7A9G - chains AAA and BBB; structure by X-ray diffraction, 1.90 A resolution.

Chain AAA:
Molecule: 1-deoxy-D-xylulose-5-phosphate synthase
From: Mycobacterium tuberculosis H37Rv
Notes: EC 2.2.1.7
Reference sequence: P9WNS3 (DXS_MYCTU); the construct has insertions or renumbered stretches relative to UniProt, so the offset changes along the chain: 29-202 = UniProt 1-174; 225-628 = UniProt 235-638
Chain sequence (666 residues; each row starts with the number of its first residue; note: 20 numbers in that range are skipped by the numbering (no residue carries them; nothing is unmodelled there); a row labelled like 202A-202Z holds insertion residues (202A, then the next letters in order)):
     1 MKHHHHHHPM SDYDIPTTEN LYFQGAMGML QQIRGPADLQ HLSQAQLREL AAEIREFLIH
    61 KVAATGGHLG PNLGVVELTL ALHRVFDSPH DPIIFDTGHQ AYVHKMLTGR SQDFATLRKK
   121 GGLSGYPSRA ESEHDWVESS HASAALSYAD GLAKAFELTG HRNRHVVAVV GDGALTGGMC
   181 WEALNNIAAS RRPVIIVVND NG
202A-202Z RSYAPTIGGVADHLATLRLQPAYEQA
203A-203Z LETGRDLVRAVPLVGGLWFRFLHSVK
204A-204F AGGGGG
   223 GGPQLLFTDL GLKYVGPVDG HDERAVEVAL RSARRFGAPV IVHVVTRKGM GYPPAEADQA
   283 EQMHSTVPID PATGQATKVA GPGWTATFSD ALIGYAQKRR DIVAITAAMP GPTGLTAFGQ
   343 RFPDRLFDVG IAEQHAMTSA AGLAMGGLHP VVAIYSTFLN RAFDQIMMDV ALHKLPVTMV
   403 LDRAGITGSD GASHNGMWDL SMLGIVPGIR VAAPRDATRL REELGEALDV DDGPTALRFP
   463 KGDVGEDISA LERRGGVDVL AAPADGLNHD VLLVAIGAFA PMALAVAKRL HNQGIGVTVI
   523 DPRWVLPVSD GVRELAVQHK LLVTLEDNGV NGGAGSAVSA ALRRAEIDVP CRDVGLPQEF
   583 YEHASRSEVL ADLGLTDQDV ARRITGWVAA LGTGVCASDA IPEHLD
Not modelled in the structure: 1-26, 202A-202Z, 203A-203Z, 204A-204F, 286-303, 614-628
Sequence notes: initiating methionine (1); expression tag (2-28); linker (204C-204F, 223-224)
Curated features (UniProtKB/Swiss-Prot):
  - binding site (thiamine diphosphate): His99, Ser140 to Ala142, Gly173, Ala174, Asn201, Tyr274, Glu355
  - binding site (Mg(2+)): Asp172, Asn201
Metal / ion sites: Mg2+: Asp172, Asn201 (together with 2-acetyl-thiamine diphosphate)
Residues lining bound ligands: 2-acetyl-thiamine diphosphate (HTL): His68, Pro71, Thr97, His99, Tyr126, Ser140, His141, Ala142, Gly171, Asp172, Gly173, Ala174, Asn199, Asn201, Lys270, Glu283, Ala329, Ala330, Met331, Ile353, Glu355, Phe380, Arg383
Reported in the primary citation:
  - conformationally variable residues (order/disorder transition): Ala279 to Met285
  - binding site for 2-acetyl-thiamine diphosphate: Tyr126, Ser140, Glu283, His416
  - binding site for phosphate ion: Tyr377, Arg405, His416, Lys463
  - binding site for 2-acetyl-thiamine diphosphate: His68, Tyr126 (from molecular simulation)
  - catalytic residues: His68, His99, Glu355, Tyr377, Arg405, Asp412, Lys463 (citing earlier work)

Chain BBB:
Molecule: 1-deoxy-D-xylulose-5-phosphate synthase
From: Mycobacterium tuberculosis H37Rv
Notes: EC 2.2.1.7
Reference sequence: P9WNS3 (DXS_MYCTU); the construct has insertions or renumbered stretches relative to UniProt, so the offset changes along the chain: 29-203 = UniProt 1-175; 225-628 = UniProt 235-638
Chain sequence (666 residues; each row starts with the number of its first residue; note: 19 numbers in that range are skipped by the numbering (no residue carries them; nothing is unmodelled there); a row labelled like 203A-203Z holds insertion residues (203A, then the next letters in order)):
     1 MKHHHHHHPM SDYDIPTTEN LYFQGAMGML QQIRGPADLQ HLSQAQLREL AAEIREFLIH
    61 KVAATGGHLG PNLGVVELTL ALHRVFDSPH DPIIFDTGHQ AYVHKMLTGR SQDFATLRKK
   121 GGLSGYPSRA ESEHDWVESS HASAALSYAD GLAKAFELTG HRNRHVVAVV GDGALTGGMC
   181 WEALNNIAAS RRPVIIVVND NGR
203A-203Z SYAPTIGGVADHLATLRLQPAYEQAL
204A-204Z ETGRDLVRAVPLVGGLWFRFLHSVKA
205A-205E GGGGG
   223 GGPQLLFTDL GLKYVGPVDG HDERAVEVAL RSARRFGAPV IVHVVTRKGM GYPPAEADQA
   283 EQMHSTVPID PATGQATKVA GPGWTATFSD ALIGYAQKRR DIVAITAAMP GPTGLTAFGQ
   343 RFPDRLFDVG IAEQHAMTSA AGLAMGGLHP VVAIYSTFLN RAFDQIMMDV ALHKLPVTMV
   403 LDRAGITGSD GASHNGMWDL SMLGIVPGIR VAAPRDATRL REELGEALDV DDGPTALRFP
   463 KGDVGEDISA LERRGGVDVL AAPADGLNHD VLLVAIGAFA PMALAVAKRL HNQGIGVTVI
   523 DPRWVLPVSD GVRELAVQHK LLVTLEDNGV NGGAGSAVSA ALRRAEIDVP CRDVGLPQEF
   583 YEHASRSEVL ADLGLTDQDV ARRITGWVAA LGTGVCASDA IPEHLD
Not modelled in the structure: 1-27, 63-66, 203A-203Z, 204A-204Z, 205A-205E, 279-303, 613-628
Sequence notes: initiating methionine (1); expression tag (2-28); linker (205B-205E, 223-224)
Curated features (UniProtKB/Swiss-Prot):
  - binding site (thiamine diphosphate): His99, Ser140 to Ala142, Gly173, Ala174, Asn201, Tyr274, Glu355
  - binding site (Mg(2+)): Asp172, Asn201
Metal / ion sites: Mg2+: Asp172, Asn201 (together with 2-acetyl-thiamine diphosphate)
Residues lining bound ligands: 2-acetyl-thiamine diphosphate (HTL): His68, Pro71, Thr97, His99, Tyr126, Ser140, His141, Ala142, Gly171, Asp172, Gly173, Ala174, Asn199, Asn201, Lys270, Ala329, Ala330, Met331, Ile353, Glu355, Phe380, Arg383
Reported in the primary citation:
  - binding site for 2-acetyl-thiamine diphosphate: Tyr126, Ser140, Glu283, His416
  - binding site for phosphate ion: Tyr377, Arg405, His416, Lys463
  - binding site for 2-acetyl-thiamine diphosphate: His68, Tyr126 (from molecular simulation)
  - catalytic residues: His68, His99, Glu355, Tyr377, Arg405, Asp412, Lys463 (citing earlier work)

Interface between chain AAA and chain BBB:
Contacting residue pairs (216; chain AAA residue first):
  Arg129(AAA) with Met367(BBB); His395(BBB)
  Trp136(AAA) with Met367(BBB)
  Val137(AAA) with His395(BBB)
  Glu138(AAA) with His395(BBB), hydrogen bond (backbone-side chain)
  Ser139(AAA) with Met390(BBB); Asp391(BBB); Leu394(BBB); His395(BBB)
  His141(AAA) with Asp386(BBB), salt bridge; Met390(BBB)
  Ala144(AAA) with Thr360(BBB)
  Ser147(AAA) with His357(BBB), hydrogen bond; Thr360(BBB); Ser361(BBB)
  Tyr148(AAA) with Thr360(BBB); Ala363(BBB), hydrophobic; Gly364(BBB); Met367(BBB), hydrophobic; Met390(BBB); Asp391(BBB), hydrogen bond; His395(BBB), hydrogen bond
  Asp150(AAA) with His357(BBB), salt bridge
  Gly151(AAA) with Ser361(BBB); Gly364(BBB); Leu365(BBB)
  Leu152(AAA) with Gly364(BBB); Met367(BBB), hydrophobic; Gly368(BBB)
  Lys154(AAA) with Phe349(BBB); Leu365(BBB)
  Ala155(AAA) with Leu365(BBB); Gly368(BBB); Leu370(BBB), hydrophobic
  Leu158(AAA) with Val325(BBB), hydrophobic; Asp346(BBB); Arg347(BBB); Phe349(BBB), hydrophobic; Leu370(BBB), hydrophobic
  Thr159(AAA) with Gly368(BBB)
  Leu175(AAA) with Trp181(BBB), hydrogen bond (backbone-side chain)
  Thr176(AAA) with Trp181(BBB); Glu182(BBB); Asn185(BBB)
  Gly177(AAA) with Trp181(BBB); Glu182(BBB)
  Gly178(AAA) with Gly178(BBB); Glu182(BBB), hydrogen bond (backbone-side chain)
  Met179(AAA) with Gln356(BBB); Thr360(BBB); Gln387(BBB), hydrogen bond
  Trp181(AAA) with Leu175(BBB), hydrogen bond (side chain-backbone); Thr176(BBB); Gly177(BBB); Trp181(BBB), hydrophobic; Leu227(BBB), hydrophobic
  Glu182(AAA) with Thr176(BBB); Gly177(BBB); Gly178(BBB), hydrogen bond (side chain-backbone); Ala354(BBB); Gln356(BBB); His357(BBB), hydrogen bond (side chain-backbone)
  Ala183(AAA) with His357(BBB)
  Leu184(AAA) with Leu227(BBB), hydrophobic
  Asn185(AAA) with Thr176(BBB); Gly224(BBB); Pro225(BBB); Gln226(BBB), hydrogen bond (side chain-backbone); Leu227(BBB)
  Asn186(AAA) with Val351(BBB), hydrogen bond (side chain-backbone); His357(BBB)
  Ala188(AAA) with Leu227(BBB), hydrophobic
  Ala189(AAA) with Gln226(BBB)
  Gly224(AAA) with Asn185(BBB)
  Pro225(AAA) with Asn185(BBB)
  Gln226(AAA) with Asn185(BBB), hydrogen bond (backbone-side chain); Ala189(BBB)
  Leu227(AAA) with Trp181(BBB), hydrophobic; Leu184(BBB), hydrophobic; Asn185(BBB); Ala188(BBB), hydrophobic; Leu232(BBB)
  Leu228(AAA) with Asp231(BBB); Leu232(BBB), hydrogen bond (backbone-backbone)
  Asp231(AAA) with Leu228(BBB); Asp231(BBB)
  Leu232(AAA) with Leu227(BBB); Leu228(BBB), hydrogen bond (backbone-backbone); Leu232(BBB), hydrophobic
  Gly233(AAA) with Leu228(BBB)
  Leu234(AAA) with Leu227(BBB), hydrophobic
  Val325(AAA) with Leu158(BBB), hydrophobic
  Asp346(AAA) with Leu158(BBB)
  Arg347(AAA) with Leu158(BBB)
  Phe349(AAA) with Lys154(BBB)
  Val351(AAA) with Asn186(BBB), hydrogen bond (backbone-side chain)
  Ala354(AAA) with Glu182(BBB)
  Gln356(AAA) with Met179(BBB); Glu182(BBB); Gln356(BBB); Arg383(BBB)
  His357(AAA) with Ser147(BBB), hydrogen bond; Asp150(BBB), salt bridge; Glu182(BBB), hydrogen bond (backbone-side chain); Ala183(BBB); Asn186(BBB)
  Thr360(AAA) with Ala144(BBB); Ser147(BBB); Tyr148(BBB); Met179(BBB)
  Ser361(AAA) with Ser147(BBB); Gly151(BBB)
  Ala363(AAA) with Tyr148(BBB), hydrophobic
  Gly364(AAA) with Tyr148(BBB); Gly151(BBB); Leu152(BBB)
  Leu365(AAA) with Gly151(BBB); Lys154(BBB); Ala155(BBB)
  Met367(AAA) with Arg129(BBB); Trp136(BBB); Tyr148(BBB), hydrophobic; Leu152(BBB), hydrophobic
  Gly368(AAA) with Leu152(BBB); Ala155(BBB)
  Leu370(AAA) with Ala155(BBB), hydrophobic; Leu158(BBB), hydrophobic
  Thr379(AAA) with Met390(BBB)
  Asn382(AAA) with Phe385(BBB); Asp386(BBB), hydrogen bond
  Arg383(AAA) with Gln356(BBB); Asp386(BBB), salt bridge; Gln387(BBB)
  Phe385(AAA) with Asn382(BBB); Met424(BBB), hydrophobic
  Asp386(AAA) with His141(BBB), salt bridge; Asn382(BBB), hydrogen bond; Arg383(BBB), salt bridge
  Gln387(AAA) with Met179(BBB), hydrogen bond; Arg383(BBB)
  Met389(AAA) with Trp420(BBB); Phe582(BBB)
  Met390(AAA) with Ser139(BBB); His141(BBB); Tyr148(BBB); Thr379(BBB); Asn382(BBB); Ser415(BBB); Trp420(BBB); Phe582(BBB), hydrophobic
  Asp391(AAA) with Ser139(BBB); Ala144(BBB); Tyr148(BBB), hydrogen bond
  Ala393(AAA) with Phe582(BBB)
  Leu394(AAA) with Ser139(BBB); Ala414(BBB), hydrophobic; Phe582(BBB), hydrophobic
  His395(AAA) with Arg129(BBB); Trp136(BBB); Val137(BBB); Glu138(BBB); Tyr148(BBB), hydrogen bond
  Ala414(AAA) with Leu394(BBB), hydrophobic
  Ser415(AAA) with Met390(BBB)
  Trp420(AAA) with Met389(BBB); Met390(BBB); Ile427(BBB), hydrophobic; Pro429(BBB), hydrophobic
  Ser423(AAA) with Ile427(BBB)
  Met424(AAA) with Phe385(BBB), hydrophobic; Ile427(BBB)
  Gly426(AAA) with Asn553(BBB), hydrogen bond (backbone-side chain)
  Ile427(AAA) with Trp420(BBB), hydrophobic; Ser423(BBB); Met424(BBB); Ile427(BBB), hydrophobic; Gln580(BBB), hydrogen bond (backbone-side chain)
  Pro429(AAA) with Trp420(BBB), hydrophobic; Gln580(BBB); Glu581(BBB); Phe582(BBB), hydrophobic
  Val552(AAA) with Arg566(BBB)
  Asn553(AAA) with Gly426(BBB), hydrogen bond (side chain-backbone); Arg566(BBB), hydrogen bond
  Ser558(AAA) with Ser558(BBB), hydrogen bond; Arg565(BBB)
  Ser561(AAA) with Ser561(BBB); Arg565(BBB), hydrogen bond
  Ala562(AAA) with Asp575(BBB)
  Arg565(AAA) with Ser558(BBB); Ser561(BBB), hydrogen bond; Cys573(BBB), hydrogen bond (side chain-backbone); Arg574(BBB), hydrogen bond (backbone-side chain); Asp575(BBB), salt bridge
  Arg566(AAA) with Val552(BBB); Asn553(BBB), hydrogen bond
  Glu568(AAA) with Arg574(BBB), salt bridge; Arg605(BBB), salt bridge; Trp609(BBB), hydrogen bond
  Asp570(AAA) with Pro572(BBB); Arg574(BBB), salt bridge
  Pro572(AAA) with Asp570(BBB)
  Cys573(AAA) with Arg565(BBB), hydrogen bond (backbone-side chain)
  Arg574(AAA) with Arg565(BBB), hydrogen bond (side chain-backbone); Glu568(BBB), salt bridge; Asp570(BBB), salt bridge
  Asp575(AAA) with Arg565(BBB), salt bridge
  Gln580(AAA) with Ile427(BBB), hydrogen bond (side chain-backbone); Pro429(BBB)
  Phe582(AAA) with Met389(BBB); Met390(BBB), hydrophobic; Ala393(BBB); Leu394(BBB); Pro429(BBB), hydrophobic
  Arg605(AAA) with Glu568(BBB), salt bridge
  Trp609(AAA) with Glu568(BBB), hydrogen bond
Interface residues without a listed pair, chain AAA (97 interface residues in all): Arg192, Asp350, Ile353, Glu355, Gly554, Glu581
Interface residues without a listed pair, chain BBB (95 interface residues in all): Thr159, Gly233, Leu234, Asp350, Ile353, Gly554, Ala562

Overview:
Chain AAA and chain BBB form an interface of 97 and 95 residues respectively; the contacts include 38 hydrogen
bonds and 14 salt bridges. Polar contacts include His141(AAA)-Asp386(BBB), Asp150(AAA)-His357(BBB) and
Arg383(AAA)-Asp386(BBB). From the paper: catalytic residues His68(AAA), His99(AAA) and His68(BBB) among
others; a binding site for 2-acetyl-thiamine diphosphate at Tyr126(AAA), Ser140(AAA) and Tyr126(BBB) among
others.
Both chains are 1-deoxy-D-xylulose-5-phosphate synthase (Mycobacterium tuberculosis H37Rv). Entry 7A9G
(Truncated 1-deoxy-D-xylulose 5-phosphate synthase (DXS) from Mycobacterium tuberculosis with intermediate
2-acetyl-thiamine diphosphate) was determined by X-ray diffraction (same publication as 7A9H).
